PDB entry 2QGF | X-ray diffraction, 2.20 A resolution | chains A and B of the 4 polymer chains in the assembly

[Chain A]
Protein: Aspartate carbamoyltransferase catalytic chain
Organism: Escherichia coli
Notes: EC 2.1.3.2
Reference sequence: P0A786 (PYRB_ECOLI); residues 1-310 here correspond to UniProt positions 2-311 (UniProt number = residue number + 1)
Chain sequence (310 residues; each row starts with the number of its first residue):
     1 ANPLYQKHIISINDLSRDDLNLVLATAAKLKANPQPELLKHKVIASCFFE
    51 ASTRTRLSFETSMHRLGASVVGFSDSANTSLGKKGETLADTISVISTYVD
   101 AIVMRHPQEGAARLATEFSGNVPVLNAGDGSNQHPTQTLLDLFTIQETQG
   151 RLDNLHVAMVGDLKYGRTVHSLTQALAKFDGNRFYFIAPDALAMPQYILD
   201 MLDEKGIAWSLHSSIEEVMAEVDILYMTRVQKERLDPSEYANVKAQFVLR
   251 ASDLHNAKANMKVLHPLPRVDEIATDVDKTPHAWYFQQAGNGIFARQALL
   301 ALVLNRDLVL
UniProt features mapped onto this chain:
  - binding site (carbamoyl phosphate): Arg54, Thr55, Arg105, His134, Gln137, Leu267, Pro268
  - binding site (L-aspartate): Lys84, Arg167, Arg229
What the authors report for this chain:
  - contacts within the chain: Lys244-Asp271, Tyr240-Asp271

[Chain B]
Protein: Aspartate carbamoyltransferase regulatory chain
Organism: Escherichia coli
Reference sequence: P0A7F3 (PYRI_ECOLI); numbering as in UniProt (aligned over 1-153)
Chain sequence (153 residues; each row starts with the number of its first residue):
     1 MTHDNKLQVEAIKRGTVIDAIPAQIGFKLLSLFKLTETDQRITIGLNLPS
    51 GEMGRKDLIKIENTFLSEDQVDQLALYAPQATVNRIDNYEVVGKSRPSLP
   101 ERIDNVLVCPNSNCISHAEPVSSSFAVRKRANDIALKCKYCEKEFSHNVV
   151 LAN
Differences from the reference sequence: engineered mutation Ala20 (His in P0A7F3)
Ion coordination: Zn2+: Cys109, Cys114, Cys138, Cys141
UniProt features mapped onto this chain:
  - binding site (Zn(2+)): Cys109, Cys114, Cys138, Cys141
What the authors report for this chain:
  - mutagenesis - H20A: decreased catalytic activity (citing earlier work)

[Chain A / chain B interface]
Pairs across the interface - 35 pairs, chain A then chain B:
  Ser11(A) with Glu142(B), hydrogen bond
  Thr87(A) with Glu119(B)
  Leu88(A) with Ile115(B), hydrophobic; Glu119(B), hydrogen bond (backbone-side chain)
  Ala89(A) with Glu119(B), hydrogen bond (backbone-side chain); Pro120(B)
  Pro107(A) with Asn113(B), hydrogen bond (backbone-side chain)
  Gln108(A) with Asn113(B); Cys114(B); Ile115(B)
  Glu109(A) with Asn111(B), hydrogen bond; Asn113(B), hydrogen bond; Cys114(B); Ile115(B), hydrogen bond (backbone-backbone); Cys141(B); Lys143(B)
  Gly110(A) with Ile115(B); Tyr140(B), hydrogen bond (backbone-backbone); Cys141(B)
  Ala111(A) with Ile115(B)
  Arg113(A) with Lys139(B); Tyr140(B); Glu142(B), salt bridge
  Leu114(A) with Glu119(B); Val121(B), hydrophobic; Tyr140(B), hydrophobic
  Glu117(A) with Val121(B); Lys139(B), salt bridge; Tyr140(B), hydrogen bond
  Phe118(A) with Val121(B), hydrophobic
  Ser131(A) with Lys143(B), hydrogen bond
  Asn132(A) with Tyr140(B); Cys141(B); Glu142(B), hydrogen bond
  Gln133(A) with Glu142(B)
Other interface residues (no listed pair), chain A (18 interface residues in all): Asn13, His106
Other interface residues (no listed pair), chain B (13 interface residues in all): Ala118

[Overview]
Chain A and chain B form an interface of 18 and 13 residues respectively; the contacts include 11 hydrogen
bonds and 2 salt bridges. Polar pairs include Arg113(A)-Glu142(B), Glu117(A)-Lys139(B) and Ser11(A)-Glu142(B).
The paper reports that H20A of chain B reduces catalytic activity; contacts within the chain involving
Lys244(A), Asp271(A) and Tyr240(A).
Here chain A is Aspartate carbamoyltransferase catalytic chain and chain B is Aspartate carbamoyltransferase
regulatory chain, both from Escherichia coli. Entry 2QGF (Structure of regulatory chain mutant H20A of
asparate transcarbamoylase from E. coli) was determined by X-ray diffraction (same publication as 2QG9).
